PDB entry 7MSC | electron microscopy, 2.97 A resolution | chains A and Q of the 55 polymer chains in the assembly

# Chain A
Molecule: 23S rRNA
Source organism: Mycobacterium tuberculosis (strain ATCC 25618 / H37Rv)
Sequence (3138 nucleotides; each row starts with the number of its first residue):
     1 UUGUAAGUGUCUAAGGGCGCAUGGUGGAUGCCUUGGCAUCGAGAGCCGAU
    51 GAAGGACGUGGGAGGCUGCGAUAUGCCUCGGGGAGCUGUCAACCGAGCGU
   101 GGAUCCGAGGAUUUCCGAAUGGGGAAACCCAGCACGAGUGAUGUCGUGCU
   151 ACCCGCAUCUGAAUAUAUAGGGUGCGGGAGGGAACGCGGGGAAGUGAAAC
   201 AUCUCAGUACCCGUAGGAGGAGAAAACAAUUGUGAUUCCGCAAGUAGUGG
   251 CGAGCGAACGCGGAACAGGCUAAACCGCACGCAUGGGUAACCGGGUAGGG
   301 GUUGUGUGUGCGGGGUUGUGGGAGGAUAUGUCUCAGCGCUACCCGGCUGA
   351 GAGGCAGUCAGAAAGUGUCGUGGUUAGCGGAAGUGGCCUGGGAUGGUCUG
   401 CCGUAGACGGUGAGAGCCCGGUACGCGAAAACCCGGCACCUGCCUAGUAU
   451 CAAUUCCCGAGUAGCAGCGGGCCCGUGGAAUCCGCUGUGAAUCCGCCGGG
   501 ACCACCCGGUAAGCCUAAAUACUCCUCGAUGACCGAUAGCGGAUUAGUAC
   551 CGUGAGGGAAUGGUGAAAAGUACCCCGGGAGGGGAGUGAAAGAGUACCUG
   601 AAACCGUGUGCCUACAAUCCGUCAGAGCCUCCUUUUCCUCUCCGGAGGAG
   651 GGUGGUGAUGGCGUGCCUUUUGAAGAAUGAGCCUGCGAGUCAGGGACAUG
   701 UCGCAAGGUUAACCCGUGUGGGGUAGCCGCAGCGAAAGCGAGUCUGAAUA
   751 GGGCGACCCACACGCGCAUACGCGCGUGUGAAUAGUGGCGUGUUCUGGAC
   801 CCGAAGCGGAGUGAUCUACCCAUGGCCAGGGUGAAGCGCGGGUAAGACCG
   851 CGUGGAGGCCCGAACCCACUUAGGUUGAAGACUGAGGGGAUGAGCUGUGG
   901 GUAGGGGUGAAAGGCCAAUCAAACUCCGUGAUAGCUGGUUCUCCCCGAAA
   951 UGCAUUUAGGUGCAGCGUUGCGUGGUUCACCGCGGAGGUAGAGCUACUGG
  1001 AUGGCCGAUGGGCCCUACUAGGUUACUGACGUCAGCCAAACUCCGAAUGC
  1051 CGUGGUGUAAAGCGUGGCAGUGAGACGGCGGGGGAUAAGCUCCGUACGUC
  1101 GAAAGGGAAACAGCCCAGAUCGCCGGCUAAGGCCCCCAAGCGUGUGCUAA
  1151 GUGGGAAAGGAUGUGCAGUCGCAAAGACAACCAGGAGGUUGGCUUAGAAG
  1201 CAGCCACCCUUGAAAGAGUGCGUAAUAGCUCACUGGUCAAGUGAUUGUGC
  1251 GCCGAUAAUGUAGCGGGGCUCAAGCACACCGCCGAAGCCGCGGCACAUCC
  1301 ACCUUGUGGUGGGUGUGGGUAGGGGAGCGUCCCUCAUUCAGCGAAGCCAC
  1351 CGGGUGACCGGUGGUGGAGGGUGGGGGAGUGAGAAUGCAGGCAUGAGUAG
  1401 CGACAAGGCAAGUGAGAACCUUGCCCGCCGAAAGACCAAGGGUUCCUGGG
  1451 CCAGGCCAGUCCGCCCAGGGUGAGUCGGGACCUAAGGCGAGGCCGACAGG
  1501 CGUAGUCGAUGGACAACGGGUUGAUAUUCCCGUACCCGUGUGUGGGCGCC
  1551 CGUGACGAAUCAGCGGUACUAACCACCCAAAACCGGAUCGAUCACUCCCC
  1601 UUCGGGGGUGUGGAGUUCUGGGGCUGCGUGGGAACUUCGCUGGUAGUAGU
  1651 CAAGCGAAGGGGUGACGCAGGAAGGUAGCCGUACCAGUCAGUGGUAACAC
  1701 UGGGGCAAGCCGGUAGGGAGAGCGAUAGGCAAAUCCGUCGCUCACUAAUC
  1751 CUGAGAGGUGACGCAUAGCCGGUUGAGGCGAAUUCGGUGAUCCUCUGCUG
  1801 CCAAGAAAAGCCUCUAGCGAGCACACACACGGCCCGUACCCCAAACCGAC
  1851 ACAGGUGGUCAGGUAGAGCAUACCAAGGCGUACGAGAUAACUAUGGUUAA
  1901 GGAACUCGGCAAAAUGCCCCCGUAACUUCGGGAGAAGGGGGACCGGAAUA
  1951 UCGUGAACACCCUUGCGGUGGGAGCGGGAUCCGGUCGCAGAAACCAGUGA
  2001 GGAGCGACUGUUUACUAAAAACACAGGUCCGUGCGAAGUCGCAAGACGAU
  2051 GUAUACGGACUGACGCCUGCCCGGUGCUGGAAGGUUAAGAGGACCCGUUA
  2101 ACCCGCAAGGGUGAAGCGGAGAAUUUAAGCCCCAGUAAACGGCGGUGGUA
  2151 ACUAUAACCAUCCUAAGGUAGCGAAAUUCCUUGUCGGGUAAGUUCCGACC
  2201 UGCACGAAUGGCGUAACGACUUCUCAACUGUCUCAACCAUAGACUCGGCG
  2251 AAAUUGCACUACGAGUAAAGAUGCUCGUUACGCGCGGCAGGACGAAAAGA
  2301 CCCCGGGACCUUCACUACAACUUGGUAUUGAUGUUCGGUACGGUUUGUGU
  2351 AGGAUAGGUGGGAGACUGUGAAACCUCGACGCCAGUUGGGGCGGAGUCGU
  2401 UGUUGAAAUACCACUCUGAUCGUAUUGGGCAUCUAACCUCGAACCCUGAA
  2451 UCGGGUUUAGGGACAGUGCCUGGCGGGUAGUUUAACUGGGGCGGUUGCCU
  2501 CCUAAAAUGUAACGGAGGCGCCCAAAGGUUCCCUCAACCUGGACGGCAAU
  2551 CAGGUGGCGAGUGUAAAUGCACAAGGGAGCUUGACUGCGAGACUUACAAG
  2601 UCAAGCAGGGACGAAAGUCGGGAUUAGUGAUCCGGCACCCCCGAGUGGAA
  2651 GGGGUGUCGCUCAACGGAUAAAAGGUACCCCGGGGAUAACAGGCUGAUCU
  2701 UCCCCAAGAGUCCAUAUCGACGGGAUGGUUUGGCACCUCGAUGUCGGCUC
  2751 GUCGCAUCCUGGGGCUGGAGCAGGUCCCAAGGGUUGGGCUGUUCGCCCAU
  2801 UAAAGCGGCACGCGAGCUGGGUUUAGAACGUCGUGAGACAGUUCGGUCUC
  2851 UAUCCGCCGCGCGCGUCAGAAACUUGAGGAAACCUGUCCCUAGUACGAGA
  2901 GGACCGGGACGGACGAACCUCUGGUGCACCAGUUGUCCCGCCAGGGGCAC
  2951 CGCUGGAUAGCCACGUUCGGUCAGGAUAACCGCUGAAAGCAUCUAAGCGG
  3001 GAAACCUUCUCCAAGAUCAGGUUUCUCACCCACUUGGUGGGAUAAGGCCC
  3051 CCCGCAGAACACGGGUUCAAUAGGUCAGACCUGGAAGCUCAGUAAUGGGU
  3101 GUAGGGAACUGGUGCUAACCGGCCGAAAACUUACAACA
Disordered / not traced: 1-4, 1013-1022, 3133-3138
Modified positions: 5MU (5-methyluridine 5'-monophosphate) at position 2177; OMG (o2'-methylguanosine-5'-monophosphate) at position 2791
Metal / ion sites: Mg2+ site 1: C31, G1370; Mg2+ site 2: C46, G217; Mg2+ site 3: G65, U89; Mg2+ site 4 near U72 (its only coordinating residue here); Mg2+ site 5 near U120 (its only coordinating residue here); Mg2+ site 6: A162, U166; Mg2+ site 7: G194, U2481; Mg2+ site 8: A199, C200; Mg2+ site 9 near G220 (its only coordinating residue here); Mg2+ site 10 near C251 (its only coordinating residue here); Mg2+ site 11: G379, G421; Mg2+ site 12: U411, C418; 153 more Mg2+ sites not listed
Small-molecule neighbours: N-formylmethionine (FME): G2299, A2300, C2301, A2689, U2744, U2823

# Chain Q
Molecule: 50S ribosomal protein L20
Source organism: Mycobacterium tuberculosis (strain ATCC 25618 / H37Rv)
Reference sequence: P9WHC5 (RL20_MYCTU); residue numbers follow UniProt; this construct covers 1-129
Chain sequence (129 residues; each row starts with the number of its first residue):
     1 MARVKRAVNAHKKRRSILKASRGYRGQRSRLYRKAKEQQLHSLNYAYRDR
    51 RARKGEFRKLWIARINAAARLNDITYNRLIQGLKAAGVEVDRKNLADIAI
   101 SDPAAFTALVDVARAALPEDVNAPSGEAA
Disordered / not traced: 1, 126-129
Metal / ion sites: Mg2+: Gly23 (shared with G657(A) of chain A)

# How chain A and chain Q interact
Pairs across the interface (157; chain A residue first):
  G17(A) - Arg25(Q)  sugar contact
  C18(A) - Gly23(Q)  phosphate contact
  C18(A) - Tyr24(Q)  sugar contact
  C18(A) - Arg25(Q)  phosphate contact
  C18(A) - Gly26(Q)  hydrogen bond to the phosphate
  C18(A) - Arg30(Q)  salt bridge to the phosphate
  G19(A) - Gly23(Q)  phosphate contact
  G19(A) - Ser29(Q)  phosphate contact
  C20(A) - Arg22(Q)  salt bridge to the phosphate
  U29(A) - Lys5(Q)  salt bridge to the phosphate
  U29(A) - Ala7(Q)  sugar contact
  U29(A) - Val8(Q)  phosphate contact
  G30(A) - Val8(Q)  phosphate contact
  C534(A) - Ala2(Q)  phosphate contact
  C534(A) - Arg3(Q)  hydrogen bond to the phosphate
  G535(A) - Arg3(Q)  salt bridge to the phosphate
  A538(A) - Arg3(Q)  sugar contact
  A603(A) - Arg30(Q)  sugar contact
  A603(A) - Leu31(Q)  phosphate contact
  C620(A) - Arg25(Q)  sugar contact
  C620(A) - Arg28(Q)  sugar contact
  C620(A) - Gln38(Q)  hydrogen bond to the phosphate
  C620(A) - Tyr45(Q)  hydrogen bond to the phosphate
  G621(A) - Tyr24(Q)  hydrogen bond to the phosphate
  G621(A) - Arg25(Q)  hydrogen bond to the phosphate
  G621(A) - Gln38(Q)  hydrogen bond to the sugar
  G621(A) - Ser42(Q)  hydrogen bond to the sugar
  G621(A) - Tyr45(Q)  base contact
  G621(A) - Arg48(Q)  base contact
  U622(A) - Tyr24(Q)  hydrogen bond to the phosphate
  U622(A) - Ser42(Q)  sugar contact
  U622(A) - Tyr45(Q)  hydrogen bond to the sugar
  U622(A) - Ala46(Q)  phosphate contact
  U622(A) - Asp49(Q)  hydrogen bond to the sugar
  C623(A) - Ala46(Q)  phosphate contact
  C623(A) - Asp49(Q)  sugar contact
  C623(A) - Arg53(Q)  hydrogen bond to the phosphate
  A624(A) - Arg53(Q)  salt bridge to the phosphate
  A624(A) - Phe57(Q)  phosphate contact
  G661(A) - Asp49(Q)  hydrogen bond to the base
  G661(A) - Glu56(Q)  sugar contact
  C662(A) - Arg48(Q)  hydrogen bond to the base
  G663(A) - Tyr45(Q)  hydrogen bond to the sugar
  G663(A) - Arg48(Q)  sugar contact
  G665(A) - Glu37(Q)  hydrogen bond to the base
  G665(A) - His41(Q)  hydrogen bond to the phosphate
  C666(A) - Glu37(Q)  sugar contact
  C666(A) - His41(Q)  salt bridge to the phosphate
  A680(A) - Arg33(Q)  sugar contact
  C682(A) - Leu31(Q)  sugar contact
  C682(A) - Arg33(Q)  salt bridge to the phosphate
  C682(A) - Lys34(Q)  salt bridge to the phosphate
  C683(A) - Leu31(Q)  phosphate contact
  C683(A) - Tyr32(Q)  phosphate contact
  C683(A) - Arg33(Q)  salt bridge to the phosphate
  U684(A) - His11(Q)  phosphate contact
  U684(A) - Arg14(Q)  salt bridge to the phosphate
  G685(A) - Ala7(Q)  phosphate contact
  G685(A) - His11(Q)  salt bridge to the phosphate
  G685(A) - Arg14(Q)  salt bridge to the phosphate
  C686(A) - Arg3(Q)  sugar contact
  C686(A) - Lys5(Q)  phosphate contact
  C686(A) - Arg6(Q)  salt bridge to the phosphate
  G687(A) - Arg6(Q)  hydrogen bond to the base
  A1119(A) - Tyr47(Q)  hydrogen bond to the sugar
  A1119(A) - Arg51(Q)  hydrogen bond to the sugar
  C1121(A) - Tyr47(Q)  hydrogen bond to the phosphate
  C1121(A) - Arg51(Q)  salt bridge to the phosphate
  G1122(A) - Arg50(Q)  salt bridge to the phosphate
  G1122(A) - Arg51(Q)  salt bridge to the phosphate
  C1123(A) - Arg50(Q)  phosphate contact
  C1123(A) - Arg53(Q)  salt bridge to the phosphate
  C1123(A) - Lys54(Q)  salt bridge to the phosphate
  C1124(A) - Arg53(Q)  salt bridge to the phosphate
  C1124(A) - Lys54(Q)  salt bridge to the phosphate
  C1124(A) - Phe57(Q)  stacking on the base
  C1124(A) - Trp61(Q)  phosphate contact
  C1124(A) - Lys93(Q)  sugar contact
  G1125(A) - Asp91(Q)  phosphate contact
  G1125(A) - Lys93(Q)  salt bridge to the phosphate
  G1126(A) - Arg58(Q)  salt bridge to the phosphate
  G1126(A) - Asp91(Q)  phosphate contact
  G1126(A) - Arg92(Q)  salt bridge to the phosphate
  C1127(A) - Arg58(Q)  salt bridge to the phosphate
  C1127(A) - Lys84(Q)  salt bridge to the phosphate
  C1127(A) - Arg92(Q)  salt bridge to the phosphate
  A1138(A) - Lys59(Q)  sugar contact
  A1138(A) - Ile62(Q)  phosphate contact
  A1139(A) - Ile62(Q)  sugar contact
  A1139(A) - Ala63(Q)  phosphate contact
  A1139(A) - Asn66(Q)  hydrogen bond to the phosphate
  A1139(A) - Tyr76(Q)  sugar contact
  G1140(A) - Asn66(Q)  hydrogen bond to the phosphate
  G1140(A) - Arg70(Q)  salt bridge to the phosphate
  G1140(A) - Thr75(Q)  phosphate contact
  G1140(A) - Tyr76(Q)  phosphate contact
  G1140(A) - Asn77(Q)  hydrogen bond to the phosphate
  G1140(A) - Arg78(Q)  base contact
  C1141(A) - Arg70(Q)  salt bridge to the phosphate
  G1142(A) - Asn122(Q)  base contact
  U1143(A) - Asn122(Q)  sugar contact
  C1279(A) - Asn122(Q)  hydrogen bond to the sugar
  C1279(A) - Ala123(Q)  sugar contact
  C1279(A) - Pro124(Q)  sugar contact
  C1280(A) - Arg78(Q)  hydrogen bond to the base
  C1280(A) - Val121(Q)  hydrogen bond to the sugar
  C1280(A) - Asn122(Q)  sugar contact
  C1280(A) - Ala123(Q)  sugar contact
  C1280(A) - Pro124(Q)  sugar contact
  G1281(A) - Asn77(Q)  hydrogen bond to the sugar
  G1281(A) - Arg78(Q)  sugar contact
  G1281(A) - Gln81(Q)  hydrogen bond to the sugar
  C1282(A) - Tyr76(Q)  phosphate contact
  C1282(A) - Asn77(Q)  sugar contact
  C1282(A) - Ile80(Q)  sugar contact
  C1283(A) - Arg58(Q)  salt bridge to the phosphate
  C1283(A) - Ile62(Q)  phosphate contact
  C1283(A) - Tyr76(Q)  hydrogen bond to the phosphate
  C1283(A) - Arg92(Q)  salt bridge to the phosphate
  G1284(A) - Arg58(Q)  salt bridge to the phosphate
  G1284(A) - Ile62(Q)  phosphate contact
  A1286(A) - Tyr47(Q)  base contact
  A1286(A) - Arg48(Q)  base contact
  A1286(A) - Arg51(Q)  phosphate contact
  G1329(A) - Asn9(Q)  hydrogen bond to the sugar
  G1329(A) - Lys12(Q)  hydrogen bond to the phosphate
  U1330(A) - Val4(Q)  base contact
  U1330(A) - Asn9(Q)  sugar contact
  U1330(A) - Lys12(Q)  salt bridge to the phosphate
  C1331(A) - Val4(Q)  sugar contact
  C1347(A) - Arg15(Q)  salt bridge to the phosphate
  C1348(A) - Arg15(Q)  salt bridge to the phosphate
  A1349(A) - Lys19(Q)  salt bridge to the phosphate
  C1350(A) - Lys19(Q)  salt bridge to the phosphate
  C1350(A) - Arg22(Q)  salt bridge to the phosphate
  C1359(A) - Lys12(Q)  salt bridge to the phosphate
  A1378(A) - Ala2(Q)  phosphate contact
  G1379(A) - Ala2(Q)  hydrogen bond to the phosphate
  G1379(A) - Arg3(Q)  sugar contact
  G1379(A) - Val4(Q)  sugar contact
  G1381(A) - Arg6(Q)  sugar contact
  G1381(A) - Asn9(Q)  base contact
  A1382(A) - Arg6(Q)  salt bridge to the phosphate
  A1382(A) - Ala10(Q)  phosphate contact
  A1382(A) - Lys13(Q)  salt bridge to the phosphate
  G1383(A) - Arg14(Q)  salt bridge to the phosphate
  G1383(A) - Tyr32(Q)  phosphate contact
  G1383(A) - Arg33(Q)  hydrogen bond to the sugar
  G1383(A) - Lys36(Q)  hydrogen bond to the base
  G1383(A) - Glu37(Q)  hydrogen bond to the base
  G2256(A) - Arg28(Q)  base contact
  G2256(A) - Lys34(Q)  hydrogen bond to the sugar
  C2257(A) - Gln27(Q)  phosphate contact
  C2257(A) - Arg28(Q)  hydrogen bond to the sugar
  A2258(A) - Gly26(Q)  phosphate contact
  A2258(A) - Gln27(Q)  hydrogen bond to the phosphate
  C2259(A) - Arg25(Q)  salt bridge to the phosphate
Also at the interface, not in a pair above, chain A (76 interface residues in all): C533, C604, C619, U656, C941, A1285, C1332, G1346, C1358, G1377, U1380
Also at the interface, not in a pair above, chain Q (67 interface residues in all): Gly55, Ser125

# Summary
76 residues of chain A and 67 residues of chain Q are in contact, with 39 hydrogen bonds, 42 salt bridges and
1 aromatic stacking contact. Polar contacts include G661(A)-Asp49(Q), C662(A)-Arg48(Q) and G665(A)-Glu37(Q).
Chain A binds N-formylmethionine. C31(A) and G1370(A) form the Mg2+ site 1.
Chain A is 23S rRNA and chain Q is 50S ribosomal protein L20, both from Mycobacterium tuberculosis (strain
ATCC 25618 / H37Rv); the structure, Mtb 70SIC in complex with MtbEttA at Pre_R0 state, was determined by
electron microscopy (same publication as 7MSH, 7MSM, 7MSZ, 7MT2, 7MT3 and 7MT7).
